6E0H - chains B and A; structure by electron microscopy, 4.05 A resolution (low resolution: residue-level contacts below are approximate; hydrogen-bond / salt-bridge calls are withheld).

Chain B (and A):
Protein: Plasma membrane channel protein (Aqy1), putative
Source organism: Neosartorya fumigata (strain ATCC MYA-4609 / Af293 / CBS 101355 / FGSC A1100)
Notes: chain A of this document is another copy of the same molecule, construct and numbering; everything in this record applies to it too
Reference sequence: Q4WA18 (Q4WA18_ASPFU); numbering as in UniProt (aligned over 1-735)
Chain sequence (735 residues; each row starts with the number of its first residue):
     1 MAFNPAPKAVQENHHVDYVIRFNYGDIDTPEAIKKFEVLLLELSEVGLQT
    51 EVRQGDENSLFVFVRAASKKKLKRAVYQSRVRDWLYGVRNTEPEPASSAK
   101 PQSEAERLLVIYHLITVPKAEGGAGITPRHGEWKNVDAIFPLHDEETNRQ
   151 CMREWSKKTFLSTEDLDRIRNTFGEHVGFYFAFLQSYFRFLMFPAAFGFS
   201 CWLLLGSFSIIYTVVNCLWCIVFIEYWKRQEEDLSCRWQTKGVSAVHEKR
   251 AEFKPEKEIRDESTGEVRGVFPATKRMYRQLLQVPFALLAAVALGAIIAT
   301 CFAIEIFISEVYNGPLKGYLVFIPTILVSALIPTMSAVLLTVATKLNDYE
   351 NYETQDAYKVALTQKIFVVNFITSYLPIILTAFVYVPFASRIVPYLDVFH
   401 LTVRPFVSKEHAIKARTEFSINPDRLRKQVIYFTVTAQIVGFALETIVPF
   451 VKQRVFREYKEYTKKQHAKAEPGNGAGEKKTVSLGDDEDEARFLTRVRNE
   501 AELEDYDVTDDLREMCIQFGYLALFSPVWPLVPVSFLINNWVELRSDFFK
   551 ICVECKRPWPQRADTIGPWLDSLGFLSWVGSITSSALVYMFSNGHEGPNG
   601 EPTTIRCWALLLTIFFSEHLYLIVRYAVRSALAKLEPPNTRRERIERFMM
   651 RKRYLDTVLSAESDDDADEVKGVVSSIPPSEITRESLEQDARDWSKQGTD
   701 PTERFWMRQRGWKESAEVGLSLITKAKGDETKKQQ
Disordered / not traced: 1-12, 55-59, 120-127, 259-269, 313-315, 401-419, 461-489, 596-601, 660-704, 725-735
Ion coordination: Ca2+ site 1: E445, E514; Ca2+ site 2: E445, E514, E543, D547
Reported in the primary citation:
  - Ca2+ coordination: E445, E514, D547

How chain B and chain A interact:
Contacting residue pairs (83; chain B residue first):
  H15(B) - M707(A)
  Y24(B) - L722(A)
  D28(B) - L722(A)
  D28(B) - I723(A)
  E31(B) - L722(A)
  K35(B) - G719(A)
  F36(B) - W712(A)
  F36(B) - S715(A)
  F36(B) - A716(A)
  F36(B) - G719(A)
  L39(B) - W712(A)
  L39(B) - S715(A)
  L40(B) - W712(A)
  L43(B) - W712(A)
  T50(B) - W706(A)
  T50(B) - M707(A)
  T50(B) - Q709(A)
  E51(B) - S715(A)
  E51(B) - V718(A)
  V52(B) - W706(A)
  L60(B) - L722(A)
  R65(B) - M707(A)
  Y77(B) - L659(A)
  V81(B) - L655(A)
  W84(B) - R651(A)
  W84(B) - Y654(A)
  L85(B) - F648(A)
  L85(B) - L655(A)
  Y86(B) - F648(A)
  G87(B) - R647(A)
  N90(B) - R651(A)
  E92(B) - Y654(A)
  T274(B) - L635(A)
  W578(B) - L622(A)
  R606(B) - C607(A)
  R606(B) - W608(A)
  C607(B) - R606(A)
  W608(B) - R606(A)
  L611(B) - L611(A)
  E618(B) - H619(A)
  H619(B) - E618(A)
  L622(B) - W578(A)
  L635(B) - T274(A)
  R647(B) - G87(A)
  R647(B) - R651(A)
  F648(B) - L85(A)
  F648(B) - Y86(A)
  M650(B) - R651(A)
  R651(B) - W84(A)
  R651(B) - N90(A)
  R651(B) - R647(A)
  R651(B) - M650(A)
  R653(B) - Y654(A)
  Y654(B) - W84(A)
  Y654(B) - E92(A)
  Y654(B) - R653(A)
  Y654(B) - Y654(A)
  L655(B) - V81(A)
  L655(B) - L85(A)
  L659(B) - Y77(A)
  W706(B) - T50(A)
  W706(B) - V52(A)
  W706(B) - F63(A)
  M707(B) - H15(A)
  M707(B) - T50(A)
  M707(B) - R65(A)
  Q709(B) - T50(A)
  W712(B) - F36(A)
  W712(B) - L39(A)
  W712(B) - L40(A)
  W712(B) - L43(A)
  S715(B) - F36(A)
  S715(B) - L39(A)
  S715(B) - E51(A)
  A716(B) - F36(A)
  V718(B) - E51(A)
  G719(B) - K35(A)
  G719(B) - F36(A)
  L722(B) - Y24(A)
  L722(B) - D28(A)
  L722(B) - E31(A)
  L722(B) - L60(A)
  I723(B) - D28(A)
Also at the interface, not in a pair above, chain B (62 interface residues in all): Q49, F63, P95, M277, I582, I614, F615, A631, T657, V658, F705, G711
Also at the interface, not in a pair above, chain A (62 interface residues in all): Q49, P95, M277, I582, I614, F615, A631, T657, V658, F705, G711

In short:
The chain B/chain A interface involves 62 residues from each chain. The Ca2+ site 1 is built by E445(B) and
E514(B). The Ca2+ site 2 is built by E445(B), E514(B), E543(B) and D547(B). The paper reports Ca2+
coordination by E445(B), E514(B) and D547(B).
Both chains are Plasma membrane channel protein (Aqy1), putative (Neosartorya fumigata (strain ATCC MYA-4609 /
Af293 / CBS 101355 / FGSC A1100)). Entry 6E0H (PDB: afTMEM16 reconstituted in nanodiscs in the presence of
Ca2+) was determined by electron microscopy, deposited together with 6DZ7 and 6E1O.
